Entry 5D80 (X-ray diffraction, 6.20 A resolution (low resolution: residue-level contacts below are approximate; hydrogen-bond / salt-bridge calls are withheld)); this record covers chains M and N of the 15 polymer chains in the assembly.

[Chain M]
Protein: V-type proton ATPase subunit E
Organism: Saccharomyces cerevisiae
Notes: EC 3.6.3.14
UniProtKB: P22203 (VATE_YEAST); residue numbers follow UniProt; this construct covers 1-233
Chain sequence (233 residues; each row starts with the number of its first residue):
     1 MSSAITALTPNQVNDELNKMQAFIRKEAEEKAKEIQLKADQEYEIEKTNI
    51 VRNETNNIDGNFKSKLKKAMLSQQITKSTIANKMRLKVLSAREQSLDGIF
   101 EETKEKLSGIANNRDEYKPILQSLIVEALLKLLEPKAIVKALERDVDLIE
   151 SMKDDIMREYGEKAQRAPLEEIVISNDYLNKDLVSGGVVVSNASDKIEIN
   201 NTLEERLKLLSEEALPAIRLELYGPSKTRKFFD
Unresolved in the structure: 1-21, 225-233

[Chain N]
Protein: V-type proton ATPase subunit G
Organism: Saccharomyces cerevisiae
Notes: EC 3.6.3.14
UniProtKB: P48836 (VATG_YEAST); residues 2-114 here = UniProt positions 2-114
Chain sequence (122 residues; numbered -7 to 114; the number before each row is that of its first residue; numbers below 1 keep their minus sign (Met-7 is residue -7)):
    -7 MDYKDDDDKSQKNGIATLLQAEKEAHEIVSKARKYRQDKLKQAKTDAAKE
    43 IDSYKIQKDKELKEFEQKNAGGVGELEKKAEAGVQGELAEIKKIAEKKKD
    93 DVVKILIETVIKPSAEVHINAL
Unresolved in the structure: -7 to 25, 107-114
Differences from the reference sequence: initiating methionine (-7); expression tag (-6 to 1)
Swiss-Prot annotation at these positions:
  - modified residue: Ser2 (N-acetylserine)

[How chain M and chain N interact]
Residue-residue contacts - 9 pairs, chain M then chain N:
  Ala39(M) with Tyr27(N); Lys31(N)
  Glu46(M) with Ala35(N)
  Ile50(M) with Ala39(N)
  Thr103(M) with Val95(N)
  Lys106(M) with Val95(N)
  Ser123(M) with Ser106(N)
  Leu124(M) with Ser106(N)
  Glu127(M) with Ser106(N)
Interface residues without a listed pair, chain M (15 interface residues in all): Tyr43, Lys47, Ile80, Met84, Ala91, Ser95, Glu102
Interface residues without a listed pair, chain N (13 interface residues in all): Gln34, Asp38, Leu68, Ala72, Leu80, Ile83, Pro105

[Overview]
15 residues of chain M and 13 residues of chain N are in contact.
Here chain M is V-type proton ATPase subunit E and chain N is V-type proton ATPase subunit G, both from
Saccharomyces cerevisiae. Entry 5D80 (Crystal Structure of Yeast V1-ATPase in the Autoinhibited Form) was
determined by X-ray diffraction together with 5BW9 from the same study.
